6SGT - chains B and C of the 5 polymer chains in the assembly; structure by electron microscopy, 3.46 A resolution.

# Chain B (and C)
Molecule: Multidrug efflux pump subunit AcrB
From: Escherichia coli K12
Notes: chain C of this document is another copy of the same molecule, construct and numbering; everything in this record applies to it too
UniProtKB: P31224 (ACRB_ECOLI); residue numbers follow UniProt; this construct covers 1-1049
Chain sequence (1049 residues; each row starts with the number of its first residue):
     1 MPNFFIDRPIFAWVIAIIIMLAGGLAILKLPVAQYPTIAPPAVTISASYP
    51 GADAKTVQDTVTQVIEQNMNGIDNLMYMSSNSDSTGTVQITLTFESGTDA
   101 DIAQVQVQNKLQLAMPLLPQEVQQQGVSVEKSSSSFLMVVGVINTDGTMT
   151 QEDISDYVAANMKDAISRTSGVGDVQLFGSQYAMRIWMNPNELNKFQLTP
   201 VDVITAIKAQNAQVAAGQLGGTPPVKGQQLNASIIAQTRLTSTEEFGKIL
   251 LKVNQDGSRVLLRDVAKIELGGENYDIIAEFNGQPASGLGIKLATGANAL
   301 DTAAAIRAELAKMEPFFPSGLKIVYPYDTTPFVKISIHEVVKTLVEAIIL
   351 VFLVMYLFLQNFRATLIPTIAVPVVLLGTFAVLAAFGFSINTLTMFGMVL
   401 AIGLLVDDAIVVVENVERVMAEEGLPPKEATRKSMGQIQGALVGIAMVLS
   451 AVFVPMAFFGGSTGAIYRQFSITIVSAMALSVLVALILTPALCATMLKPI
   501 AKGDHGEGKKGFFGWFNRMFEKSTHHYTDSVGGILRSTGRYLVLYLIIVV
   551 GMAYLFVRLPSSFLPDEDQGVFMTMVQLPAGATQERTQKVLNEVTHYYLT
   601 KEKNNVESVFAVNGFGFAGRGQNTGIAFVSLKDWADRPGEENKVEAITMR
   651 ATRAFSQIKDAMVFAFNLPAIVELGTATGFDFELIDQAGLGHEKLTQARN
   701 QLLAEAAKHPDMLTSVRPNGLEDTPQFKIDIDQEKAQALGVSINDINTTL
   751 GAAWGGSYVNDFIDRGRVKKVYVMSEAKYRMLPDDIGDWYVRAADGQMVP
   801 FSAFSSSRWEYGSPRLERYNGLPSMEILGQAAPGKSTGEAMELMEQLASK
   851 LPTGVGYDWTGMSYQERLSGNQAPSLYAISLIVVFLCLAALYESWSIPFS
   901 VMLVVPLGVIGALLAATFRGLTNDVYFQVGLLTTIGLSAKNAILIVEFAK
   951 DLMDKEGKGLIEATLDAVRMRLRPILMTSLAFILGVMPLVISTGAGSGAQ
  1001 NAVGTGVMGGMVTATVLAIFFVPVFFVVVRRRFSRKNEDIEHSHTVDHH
Disordered / not traced: 1034-1049

# How chain B and chain C interact
Residue-residue contacts - 97 pairs, chain B then chain C:
  Arg8(B) with Glu893(C)
  Pro9(B) with Glu893(C)
  Ile10(B) with Ala889(C); Glu893(C); Ser894(C); Trp895(C), hydrophobic
  Phe11(B) with Ala890(C), hydrophobic
  Val14(B) with Leu886(C); Ala890(C), hydrophobic
  Asp99(B) with Ile102(C)
  Asp101(B) with Val105(C); Gln106(C); Asn109(C), hydrogen bond (backbone-side chain)
  Gln104(B) with Asn109(C)
  Val105(B) with Val105(C), hydrophobic; Asn109(C), hydrogen bond (backbone-side chain)
  Gln108(B) with Asn109(C); Gln112(C)
  Gln112(B) with Gln112(C)
  Gln120(B) with Gln120(C)
  Gln124(B) with Pro116(C)
  Gln125(B) with Pro116(C)
  Gly126(B) with Pro116(C)
  Ser128(B) with Leu113(C)
  Val129(B) with Leu113(C)
  Glu130(B) with Leu113(C)
  Lys163(B) with Gln67(C)
  Asp164(B) with Gln67(C), hydrogen bond (backbone-side chain)
  Ser167(B) with Gln67(C); Asn70(C), hydrogen bond
  Arg168(B) with Gly821(C); Leu822(C)
  Gly173(B) with Asn70(C)
  Gln213(B) with Tyr49(C); Gly51(C), hydrogen bond (side chain-backbone); Ala52(C)
  Val214(B) with Asn747(C)
  Ala215(B) with Pro50(C); Gly51(C); Gly751(C)
  Ala216(B) with Leu750(C); Gly751(C); Trp754(C); Gly755(C)
  Gly217(B) with Gly755(C)
  Gln218(B) with Trp754(C)
  Leu219(B) with Phe727(C), hydrophobic; Trp754(C), hydrophobic; Arg780(C); Met781(C)
  Gly220(B) with Gln622(C), hydrogen bond (backbone-side chain); Met781(C)
  Gly221(B) with Arg780(C), hydrogen bond (backbone-side chain)
  Thr222(B) with Tyr275(C), hydrogen bond (side chain-backbone); Asp276(C); Gln584(C), hydrogen bond; Gln622(C); Arg780(C), hydrogen bond (backbone-side chain)
  Pro223(B) with Tyr275(C); Ala777(C); Arg780(C)
  Pro224(B) with Gln584(C); Met781(C), hydrophobic
  Val225(B) with Ala777(C), hydrophobic; Met781(C)
  Lys226(B) with Glu585(C)
  Gly227(B) with Glu585(C), hydrogen bond (backbone-side chain)
  Gln228(B) with Thr583(C), hydrogen bond (backbone-side chain); Met781(C); Leu782(C)
  Gln229(B) with Gly581(C); Arg586(C)
  Leu230(B) with Gly581(C); Thr583(C); Trp809(C), hydrophobic
  Asn231(B) with Gly581(C); Ala582(C), hydrogen bond (side chain-backbone); Gln622(C), hydrogen bond
  Ala232(B) with Pro725(C)
  Ser233(B) with Gln726(C); Phe727(C), hydrogen bond (backbone-backbone)
  Ile234(B) with Phe727(C); Ile729(C), hydrophobic; Trp754(C), hydrophobic
  Ile235(B) with Gln726(C); Phe727(C), hydrogen bond (backbone-backbone); Lys728(C); Ile729(C), hydrogen bond (backbone-backbone); Glu810(C)
  Ala236(B) with Lys728(C), hydrogen bond (backbone-side chain)
  Arg239(B) with Tyr49(C), hydrogen bond; Thr60(C)
  Thr295(B) with Asp73(C)
  Ile763(B) with Thr60(C)
  Gly766(B) with Asp59(C); Gln63(C)
  Val768(B) with Thr60(C)
Also at the interface, not in a pair above, chain B (64 interface residues in all): Asp7, Ile17, Ile18, Ile102, Val127, Gln210, Gln237, Thr238, Lys248, Leu250, Arg259, Asp761
Also at the interface, not in a pair above, chain C (66 interface residues in all): Asp53, Glu66, Gly71, Ser84, Gln108, Lys110, Leu117, Pro119, Trp187, Gln733, Glu734, Met774, Lys778, Asn820, Leu891

# Overview
The interface between chain B and chain C involves 64 residues on one side and 66 on the other, with 19
hydrogen bonds. Among the polar pairs are Asp101(B)-Asn109(C), Val105(B)-Asn109(C) and Asp164(B)-Gln67(C).
Both chains are Multidrug efflux pump subunit AcrB (Escherichia coli K12). Entry 6SGT (Cryo-EM structure of
Escherichia coli AcrB and DARPin in Saposin A-nanodisc with cardiolipin) was determined by electron microscopy
(same publication as 6SGR, 6SGS and 6SGU).
